Entry 9NHJ (electron microscopy, 3.04 A resolution); this record covers chains G and F of the 8 polymer chains in the assembly.

# Chain G (and F)
Name: AMC016 v4.2 transmembrane protein gp41
Organism: Human immunodeficiency virus 1
Notes: chain F of this document is another copy of the same molecule, construct and numbering; everything in this record applies to it too
Sequence (153 residues; row label = number of the first residue in the row):
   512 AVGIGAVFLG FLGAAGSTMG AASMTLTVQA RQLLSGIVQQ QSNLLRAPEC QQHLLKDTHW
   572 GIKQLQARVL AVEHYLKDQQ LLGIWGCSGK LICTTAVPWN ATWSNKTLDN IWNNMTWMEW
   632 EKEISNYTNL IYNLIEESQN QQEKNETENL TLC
Disordered / not traced: 512-520, 547-570
Disulfides: C598-C604

# Interface between chain G and chain F
Residue-residue contacts - 37 pairs, chain G then chain F:
  I573(G) - I573(F)  hydrophobic
  I573(G) - L576(F)  hydrophobic
  L576(G) - L576(F)  hydrophobic
  Q577(G) - L576(F)
  V580(G) - R579(F)
  V580(G) - V580(F)  hydrophobic
  L581(G) - R579(F)
  E584(G) - R579(F)  salt bridge
  L587(G) - L545(F)
  L587(G) - V583(F)  hydrophobic
  L587(G) - L587(F)  hydrophobic
  K588(G) - L545(F)
  Q591(G) - A541(F)  hydrogen bond (side chain-backbone)
  Q591(G) - R542(F)
  Q591(G) - L545(F)
  Q591(G) - Y586(F)
  I595(G) - T538(F)
  I595(G) - A541(F)  hydrophobic
  I595(G) - L602(F)  hydrophobic
  N644(G) - R542(F)
  E647(G) - T538(F)  hydrogen bond
  E647(G) - R542(F)  salt bridge
  N651(G) - S534(F)  hydrogen bond (side chain-backbone)
  N651(G) - M535(F)  hydrogen bond (side chain-backbone)
  N651(G) - L537(F)
  N651(G) - T538(F)
  N651(G) - L602(F)
  Q652(G) - M535(F)
  E654(G) - G600(F)
  E654(G) - K601(F)
  E654(G) - L602(F)  hydrogen bond (side chain-backbone)
  E654(G) - I603(F)
  K655(G) - S534(F)  hydrogen bond
  K655(G) - M535(F)
  K655(G) - I603(F)
  E657(G) - K601(F)  salt bridge
  T658(G) - T605(F)
Also at the interface, not in a pair above, chain G (20 interface residues in all): V583, G594
Also at the interface, not in a pair above, chain F (23 interface residues in all): G531, T536, V539, G572

# Summary
20 residues of chain G face 23 of chain F across their interface, with 6 hydrogen bonds and 3 salt bridges.
Polar contacts include E584(G)-R579(F), E647(G)-R542(F) and E657(G)-K601(F).
Both chains are AMC016 v4.2 transmembrane protein gp41 (Human immunodeficiency virus 1). Entry 9NHJ (AMC016
v4.2 in complex with FP-A pAb from animal RQk18 at week 43) was determined by electron microscopy (same
publication as 9NHH, 9NHI, 9NHK, 9NHL, 9NHM, 9NHN, 9NHO and 9NI9).
